Entry 8VHS (X-ray diffraction, 1.36 A resolution); this record covers chains A and C of the 4 polymer chains in the assembly.

[Chain A (and C)]
Name: Cu-4SCC
Notes: chain C of this document is another copy of the same molecule, construct and numbering; everything in this record applies to it too
Amino-acid sequence (39 residues; numbered 0 to 38; the number before each row is that of its first residue; numbering starts at 0):
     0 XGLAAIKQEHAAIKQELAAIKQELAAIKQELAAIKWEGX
Modified residues: ACE (acetyl group) at position 0; NH2 (amino group) at position 38
Metal / ion sites: Cu ion: His9 (shared with 1 residue of chain B; His9(C) of chain C; 1 residue of chain D)
What the authors report for this chain:
  - Cu ion coordination: His9
  - contacts within the chain: Glu8-His9
  - mutagenesis - K6E/E8K: increased catalytic activity on benzyl alcohol peroxidation

[Interface between chain A and chain C]
Residue-residue contacts (26):
  Leu2(A) with Ile5(C), hydrophobic
  Lys6(A) with Glu8(C)
  His9(A) with Glu8(C), salt bridge; His9(C), hydrogen bond; Ile12(C)
  Ile12(A) with Ile12(C), hydrophobic
  Leu16(A) with Glu15(C); Leu16(C), hydrophobic; Ile19(C), hydrophobic
  Ile19(A) with Ile19(C), hydrophobic
  Leu23(A) with Leu23(C), hydrophobic; Ile26(C), hydrophobic
  Ile26(A) with Ile26(C), hydrophobic
  Lys27(A) with Glu22(C), salt bridge
  Leu30(A) with Ile26(C), hydrophobic; Glu29(C); Leu30(C), hydrophobic; Ile33(C), hydrophobic
  Ile33(A) with Ile33(C), hydrophobic
  Lys34(A) with Glu29(C), salt bridge; Glu36(C), salt bridge
  Gly37(A) with Gly37(C); NH2_38(C)
  NH2_38(A) with Glu36(C), hydrogen bond (backbone-backbone); Gly37(C); NH2_38(C)
Other interface residues (no listed pair), chain A (16 interface residues in all): Ile5, Glu36
Other interface residues (no listed pair), chain C (18 interface residues in all): Gly1, Ala32

[Summary]
16 residues of chain A and 18 residues of chain C are in contact; the contacts include 2 hydrogen bonds and 4
salt bridges. Polar contacts include His9(A)-Glu8(C), Lys27(A)-Glu22(C) and Lys34(A)-Glu29(C). From the paper:
K6E/E8K of chain A increase catalytic activity on benzyl alcohol peroxidation; Cu ion coordination by His9(A).
Chain A and chain C are both Cu-4SCC; the structure, X-ray Structure of a De Novo Designed Self Assembled
Peptide Tetramer Featuring a Cu(His)4(H2O) Coordination Motif, was determined by X-ray diffraction (same
publication as 9BQR).
